Entry 3M8B (X-ray diffraction, 2.44 A resolution); this record covers chain A.

# Chain A
Protein: Vitamin B12 transporter btuB
From: Escherichia coli
Notes: engineered mutation(s): V10R1A
Reference sequence: P06129 (BTUB_ECOLI); residues 1-594 here correspond to UniProt positions 21-614 (UniProt number = residue number + 20)
Amino-acid sequence (594 residues; row label = number of the first residue in the row):
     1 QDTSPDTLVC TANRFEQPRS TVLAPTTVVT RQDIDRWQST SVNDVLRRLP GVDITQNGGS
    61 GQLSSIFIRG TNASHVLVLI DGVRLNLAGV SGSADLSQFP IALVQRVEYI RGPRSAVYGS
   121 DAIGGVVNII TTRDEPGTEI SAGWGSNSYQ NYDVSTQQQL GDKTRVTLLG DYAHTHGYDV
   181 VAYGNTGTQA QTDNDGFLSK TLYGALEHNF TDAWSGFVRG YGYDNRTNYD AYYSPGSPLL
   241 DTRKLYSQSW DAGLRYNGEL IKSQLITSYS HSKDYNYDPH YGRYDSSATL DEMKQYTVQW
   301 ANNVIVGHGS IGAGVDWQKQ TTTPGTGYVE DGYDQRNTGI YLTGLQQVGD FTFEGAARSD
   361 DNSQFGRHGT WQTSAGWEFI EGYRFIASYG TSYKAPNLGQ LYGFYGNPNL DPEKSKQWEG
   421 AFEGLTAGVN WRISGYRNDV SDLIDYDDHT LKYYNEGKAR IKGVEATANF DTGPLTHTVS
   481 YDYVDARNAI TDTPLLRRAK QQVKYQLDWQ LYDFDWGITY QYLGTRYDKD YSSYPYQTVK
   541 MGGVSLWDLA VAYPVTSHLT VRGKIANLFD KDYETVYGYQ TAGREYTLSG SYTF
Not modelled in the structure: 1-5, 178-195, 229-240, 278-287
Curated features (UniProtKB/Swiss-Prot):
  - motif: Asp6 to Val9, Thr11 to Asn13 (TonB box), Tyr577 to Phe594 (TonB C-terminal box)
  - binding site (cyanocob(III)alamin): Leu63, Ser65, Asn72, Val90, Ser91, Ala231, Thr289, Arg497, Tyr531
  - binding site (Ca(2+)): Asp179, Gln191, Asp193, Asp195, Tyr229, Asp230, Asp241
Glycans and other covalent adducts: compound MTN linked to Cys10
Bound ions: Mg2+ near Asp411 (its only coordinating residue here)
Small-molecule neighbours: MTN (S-[(1-oxyl-2,2,5,5-tetramethyl-2,5-dihydro-1H-pyrrol-3-yl)methyl] methanesulfonothioate): Thr11, Arg14, Asp81, Glu108, Asn128, Ile130, Thr132, Arg219, Arg255, Gln264, Ile266
Reported in the primary citation:
  - binding site for MTN: Arg219, Arg255

# Summary
Compound MTN is covalently linked to Cys10. UniProt lists 9 cyanocob(III)alamin-binding residues and 7
Ca2+-binding residues. The paper reports a binding site for MTN at Arg219 and Arg255.
Chain A is Vitamin B12 transporter btuB (Escherichia coli); the structure, Crystal structure of spin-labeled
BtuB V10R1 in the apo state, was determined by X-ray diffraction together with 3M8D from the same study.
